4X64 - chains A and H of the 23 polymer chains in the assembly; structure by X-ray diffraction, 3.35 A resolution.

# Chain A
Molecule: 16S rRNA
From: Thermus thermophilus HB8
Sequence (1522 nucleotides; row label = number of the first residue in the row; note: 42 numbers in that range are skipped by the numbering (no residue carries them; nothing is unmodelled there); a row labelled like 190A-190L holds insertion residues (190A, then the next letters in order); numbering starts at 0):
     0 UUUGUUGGAGAGUUUGAUCCUGGCUCAGGGUGAACGCUGGCGGCGUGCCU
    50 AAGACAUGCAAGUCGUGCGGG
    73 CCGCGGGGUUUU
    88 ACUCCG
    95 UGGUC
   101 AGCGGCGGACGGGUGAGUAACGCGUGGGU
  129A G
   130 ACCUACCCGGAAGAGGGGGACAACCCGGGGAAACUCGGGCUAAUCCCCCA
   180 UGUGGACCCGC
190A-190L CCCUUGGGGUGU
   191 GUCCAAAGGGCUUU
   216 GCCCGCUUCCGGAUGGGCCCGCGUCCCAUCAGCUAGUUGGUGGGGUAAUG
   266 GCCCACCAAGGCGACGACGGGUAGCCGGUCUGAGAGGAUGGCCGGCCACA
   316 GGGGCACUGAGACACGGGCCCCACUCCUACGGGAGGCAGCAGUUAGGAAU
   366 CUUCCGCAAUGGGCGCAAGCCUGACGGAGCGACGCCGCUUGGAGGAAGAA
   416 GCCCUUCGGGGUGUAAACUCCUGAA
   442 CCCGGGACGAAACCCCCGACGA
   474 GGGGACUGACGGUACCGGG
   494 GUAAUAGCGCCGGCCAACUCCGUGCCAGCAGCCGCGGUAAUACGGAGGGC
   544 GCGAGCGUUACCCGGAUUCACUGGGCGUAAAGGGCGUGUAGGCGGCCUGG
   594 GGCGUCCCAUGUGAAAGACCACGGCUCAACCGUGGGGGAGCGUGGGAUAC
   644 GCUCAGGCUAGACGGUGGGAGAGGGUGGUGGAAUUCCCGGAGUAGCGGUG
   694 AAAUGCGCAGAUACCGGGAGGAACGCCGAUGGCGAAGGCAGCCACCUGGU
   744 CCACCCGUGACGCUGAGGCGCGAAAGCGUGGGGAGCAAACCGGAUUAGAU
   794 ACCCGGGUAGUCCACGCCCUAAACGAUGCGCGCUAGGUCUCUGGGUCU
   848 CCUGGGGGCCGAAGCUAACGCGUUAAGCGCGCCGCCUGGGGAGUACGGCC
   898 GCAAGGCUGAAACUCAAAGGAAUUGACGGGGGCCCGCACAAGCGGUGGAG
   948 CAUGUGGUUUAAUUCGAAGXAACGCGAAGAACCUUACCAGGCCUUGACAU
   998 GCUAGG
 1003A G
  1004 AACCCGGGUGAAAGCCUGGGGUGCCCC
1030A-1030D GCGA
  1031 GGGGAGCCCUAGCACAGGUGCUGCAUGGCCGUCGUCAGCUCGUGCCGUGA
  1081 GGUGUUGGGUUAAGUCCCGCAACGAGCGCAACCCCCGCCGUUAGUUGCCA
  1131 GCGGUUCGGCCGGGCACUCUAACGGGACUGCCCGCGAAA
  1171 GCGGGAGGAAGGAGGGGACGACGUCUGGUCAGCAUGGCCCUUACGGCCUG
  1221 GGCGACACACGUGCUACAAUGCCCACUACAAAGCGAUGCCACCCGGCAAC
  1271 GGGGAGCUAAUCGCAAAAAGGUGGGCCCAGUUCGGAUUGGGGUCUGCAAC
  1321 CCGACCCCAUGAAGCCGGAAUCGCUAGUAAUCGCGGAUCAG
 1361A C
  1362 CAUGCCGCGGUGAAUACGUUCCCGGGCCUUGUACACACXGCCXGUXACGC
  1412 CAUGGGAGCGGGCUCUACCCGAAGUCGCCGGG
  1446 AGCCUACGGG
  1459 CAGGCGCCGAGGGUAGGGCCCGUGACUGGGGCGAAGUCGUAACAAGGUAG
  1509 CUGUACCGGAAGGUGCGGCUGGAUCCACUCCUUUCU
Unresolved in the structure: 0-4, 1534-1538
Modified positions: PSU (pseudouridine-5'-monophosphate) at position 516, 7MG (7N-methyl-8-hydroguanosine-5'-monophosphate) at position 527, M2G (N2-dimethylguanosine-5'-monophosphate) at position 966, 5MC (5-methylcytidine-5'-monophosphate) at position 967, 2MG (2N-methylguanosine-5'-monophosphate) at position 1207, 5MC (5-methylcytidine-5'-monophosphate) at position 1400, 4OC (4n,o2'-methylcytidine-5'-monophosphate) at position 1402, 5MC (5-methylcytidine-5'-monophosphate) at position 1404, 5MC (5-methylcytidine-5'-monophosphate) at position 1407, UR3 (3-methyluridine-5'-monophoshate) at position 1498, MA6 (6N-dimethyladenosine-5'-monophoshate) at position 1518, MA6 (6N-dimethyladenosine-5'-monophoshate) at position 1519, PSU (pseudouridine-5'-monophosphate) at position 1540, PSU (pseudouridine-5'-monophosphate) at position 1541
Differences from the reference sequence: conflict C1534 (A132811 in 55771382), A1535 (C132812 in 55771382)
Metal / ion sites: Mg2+ site 1: U5, G6; Mg2+ site 2 near U12 (its only coordinating residue here); K+ site 1 near U14 (its only coordinating residue here); Mg2+ site 3 near G15 (its only coordinating residue here); Mg2+ site 4 near G21 (its only coordinating residue here); Mg2+ site 5 near G28 (its only coordinating residue here); Mg2+ site 6: G46, G394; Mg2+ site 7 near C48 (its only coordinating residue here); Mg2+ site 8 near A53 (its only coordinating residue here); Mg2+ site 9: G61, U62; Mg2+ site 10: G70, U98; Mg2+ site 11: U83, C1543, U1544; 99 more Mg2+ sites not listed; 17 more K+ sites not listed
Residues lining bound ligands:
  - paromomycin (PAR), molecule 1: G31, C47, C48, A50, A51, G52, A53, G113, U114, G115, A353, C355, A356, U358, U359, A360, G361, U365, C366
  - paromomycin (PAR), molecule 2: G567, G568, C569, G570, G575, G821, C822, C862, U863, G874, C875, C879
  - paromomycin (PAR), molecule 3: G610, A611, C612, A614, C615, A622, C623, C624, G625, U626
  - paromomycin (PAR), molecule 4: G661, G662, A663, G664, G666, G667, U740, G741, G742, U743
  - paromomycin (PAR), molecule 5: U669, G670, G671, U672, G673, G714, A715, A716, C717, C805, C806
  - paromomycin (PAR), molecule 6: 5MC_1404, G1405, U1406, 5MC_1407, A1408, C1409, G1489, C1490, G1491, A1492, A1493, G1494, U1495, C1496

# Chain H
Molecule: 30S ribosomal protein S8
From: Thermus thermophilus (strain HB8 / ATCC 27634 / DSM 579)
Reference sequence: Q5SHQ2 (RS8_THET8); residue numbers follow UniProt; this construct covers 1-138
Sequence (138 residues; each row starts with the number of its first residue):
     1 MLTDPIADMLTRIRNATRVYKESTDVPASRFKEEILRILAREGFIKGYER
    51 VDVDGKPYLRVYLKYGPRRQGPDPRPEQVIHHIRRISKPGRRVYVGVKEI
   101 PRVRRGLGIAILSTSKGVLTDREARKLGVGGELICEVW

# How chain A and chain H interact
Pairs across the interface (71; chain A residue first):
  C564(A) - Arg91(H)  hydrogen bond to the sugar
  C586(A) - Pro89(H)  phosphate contact
  C586(A) - Gly90(H)  sugar contact
  G587(A) - Thr3(H)  sugar contact
  G587(A) - Pro89(H)  phosphate contact
  G587(A) - Arg92(H)  salt bridge to the phosphate
  G588(A) - Met1(H)  sugar contact
  G588(A) - Leu2(H)  sugar contact
  G588(A) - Pro5(H)  phosphate contact
  C589(A) - Pro5(H)  phosphate contact
  C589(A) - Ala28(H)  sugar contact
  C589(A) - Ser29(H)  phosphate contact
  C590(A) - Ser29(H)  phosphate contact
  C590(A) - Arg30(H)  hydrogen bond to the phosphate
  U591(A) - Arg30(H)  salt bridge to the phosphate
  G597(A) - Tyr94(H)  hydrogen bond to the base
  U598(A) - Tyr94(H)  sugar contact
  C599(A) - Val95(H)  sugar contact
  C599(A) - Gly96(H)  phosphate contact
  C599(A) - Val97(H)  phosphate contact
  C599(A) - Val129(H)  sugar contact
  C599(A) - Gly130(H)  hydrogen bond to the sugar
  C599(A) - Gly131(H)  sugar contact
  C600(A) - Gly96(H)  phosphate contact
  C600(A) - Val97(H)  hydrogen bond to the phosphate
  C600(A) - Gly128(H)  sugar contact
  A640(A) - Ser115(H)  hydrogen bond to the sugar
  U641(A) - Ser115(H)  sugar contact
  A642(A) - Phe31(H)  sugar contact
  A642(A) - Ser113(H)  hydrogen bond to the sugar
  A642(A) - Thr114(H)  base contact
  A642(A) - Ser115(H)  base contact
  A642(A) - Val118(H)  sugar contact
  C643(A) - Phe31(H)  sugar contact
  C643(A) - Ser113(H)  hydrogen bond to the sugar
  C643(A) - Glu132(H)  hydrogen bond to the sugar
  G644(A) - Arg92(H)  sugar contact
  U652(A) - Lys56(H)  hydrogen bond to the phosphate
  A653(A) - Lys56(H)  salt bridge to the phosphate
  G654(A) - Met1(H)  sugar contact
  A753(A) - Met1(H)  base contact
  G755(A) - Met1(H)  sugar contact
  C824(A) - Met1(H)  hydrogen bond to the sugar
  G825(A) - Leu2(H)  sugar contact
  G825(A) - Asp8(H)  hydrogen bond to the sugar
  G825(A) - Thr11(H)  base contact
  G825(A) - Arg12(H)  hydrogen bond to the sugar
  C826(A) - Arg12(H)  sugar contact
  C826(A) - Asn15(H)  hydrogen bond to the base
  U827(A) - Asn15(H)  sugar contact
  U827(A) - Val19(H)  sugar contact
  A828(A) - Lys21(H)  salt bridge to the phosphate
  A859(A) - Val19(H)  base contact
  A860(A) - Arg18(H)  sugar contact
  A860(A) - Arg75(H)  hydrogen bond to the phosphate
  G861(A) - Arg75(H)  salt bridge to the phosphate
  G874(A) - Asn15(H)  base contact
  C875(A) - Thr11(H)  base contact
  C875(A) - Arg14(H)  hydrogen bond to the sugar
  C875(A) - Asn15(H)  hydrogen bond to the base
  G876(A) - Ala7(H)  sugar contact
  G876(A) - Thr11(H)  hydrogen bond to the sugar
  G876(A) - Arg14(H)  hydrogen bond to the phosphate
  C877(A) - Thr3(H)  hydrogen bond to the base
  C877(A) - Asp4(H)  sugar contact
  C877(A) - Lys88(H)  salt bridge to the phosphate
  C877(A) - Pro89(H)  phosphate contact
  G878(A) - Thr3(H)  sugar contact
  G878(A) - Lys88(H)  phosphate contact
  G878(A) - Pro89(H)  phosphate contact
  C879(A) - Gly90(H)  phosphate contact
Other interface residues (no listed pair), chain A (37 interface residues in all): A632, G823
Other interface residues (no listed pair), chain H (43 interface residues in all): Lys32, Pro57, Lys98, Lys116, Gly117

# In short
The interface between chain A and chain H involves 37 residues on one side and 43 on the other, with 20
hydrogen bonds and 6 salt bridges. Polar pairs include G597(A)-Tyr94(H), C826(A)-Asn15(H) and
C875(A)-Asn15(H). Bound to chain A: 6 copies of paromomycin.
Here chain A is 16S rRNA (Thermus thermophilus HB8) and chain H is 30S ribosomal protein S8 (Thermus
thermophilus (strain HB8 / ATCC 27634 / DSM 579)). Entry 4X64 (Crystal Structure of 30S ribosomal subunit from
Thermus thermophilus) was determined by X-ray diffraction (same publication as 4X62, 4X65 and 4X66).
